4GQE - chains A and B; structure by X-ray diffraction, 1.80 A resolution.

== Chain A (and B) ==
Molecule: Nitric oxide synthase, brain
From: Rattus norvegicus
Notes: EC 1.14.13.39; chain B of this document is another copy of the same molecule, construct and numbering; everything in this record applies to it too
UniProt: P29476 (NOS1_RAT); numbering as in UniProt (aligned over 297-718)
Chain sequence (422 residues; each row starts with the number of its first residue):
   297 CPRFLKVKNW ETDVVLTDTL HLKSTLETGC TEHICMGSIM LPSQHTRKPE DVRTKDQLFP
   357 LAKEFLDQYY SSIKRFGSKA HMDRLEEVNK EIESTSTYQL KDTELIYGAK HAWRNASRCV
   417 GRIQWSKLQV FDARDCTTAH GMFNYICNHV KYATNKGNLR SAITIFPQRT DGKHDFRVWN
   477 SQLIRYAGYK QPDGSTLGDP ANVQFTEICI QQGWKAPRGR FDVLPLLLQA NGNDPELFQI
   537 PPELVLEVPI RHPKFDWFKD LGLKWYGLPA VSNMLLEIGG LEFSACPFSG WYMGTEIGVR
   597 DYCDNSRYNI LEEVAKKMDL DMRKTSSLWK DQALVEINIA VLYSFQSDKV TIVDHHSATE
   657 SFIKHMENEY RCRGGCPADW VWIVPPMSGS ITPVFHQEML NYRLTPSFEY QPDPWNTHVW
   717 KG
Disordered / not traced: 297-298, 339-349, 717-718 (chain B: 297-298, 339-347)
UniProt features mapped onto this chain:
  - binding site ((6R)-L-erythro-5,6,7,8-tetrahydrobiopterin): Ser-334, Val-677, Trp-678, Phe-691
  - binding site (heme b): Cys-415, Tyr-706
  - binding site (L-arginine): Gln-478, Trp-587, Tyr-588, Glu-592
  - mutagenesis: Tyr-588 (Y588F: No decrease in nitric-oxide synthase activity; Y588H: 50% decrease of nitric-oxide synthase activity; Y588S: 30% decrease of nitric-oxide synthase activity)
Ion coordination: Zn2+: Cys-326, Cys-331 (shared with Cys-326(B), Cys-331(B) of chain B); heme Fe near Cys-415 (its only coordinating residue here)
Small-molecule neighbours:
  - 6KJ ((5E)-5-[(N-tert-butoxycarbamimidoyl)imino]-L-norvaline): Gln-478, Trp-561, Tyr-562, Pro-565, Ala-566, Val-567, Phe-584, Ser-585, Gly-586, Trp-587, Tyr-588, Met-589, Glu-592, Ile-593, Asp-597
  - tetrahydrobiopterin (H4B), molecule 1: Trp-306, Trp-676, Phe-691, His-692, Gln-693, Glu-694
  - tetrahydrobiopterin (H4B), molecule 2: Ser-334, Met-336, Arg-596, Val-677, Trp-678
  - heme (HEM): Trp-409, Ala-412, Arg-414, Cys-415, Val-416, Gly-417, Gln-420, Leu-424, Ser-457, Met-570, Phe-584, Ser-585, Gly-586, Trp-587, Tyr-588, Met-589, Glu-592, Val-649, Trp-678, Phe-704, Tyr-706
Reported in the primary citation:
  - binding site for 6KJ: Tyr-588, Glu-592, Asp-597

== Interface between chain A and chain B ==
Contacting residue pairs (130; chain A residue first):
  Leu-301(A) with Ile-330(B), hydrophobic
  Val-303(A) with Ile-335(B), hydrophobic
  Trp-306(A) with Met-336(B), hydrophobic
  Glu-307(A) with Asn-601(B); Ser-602(B), hydrogen bond (backbone-side chain)
  His-317(A) with Ile-330(B)
  Ser-320(A) with His-329(B)
  Thr-321(A) with His-329(B)
  Leu-322(A) with His-329(B)
  Glu-323(A) with Glu-328(B)
  Thr-324(A) with Thr-327(B), hydrogen bond (side chain-backbone); Glu-328(B), hydrogen bond (backbone-backbone); His-329(B); Ile-330(B); Cys-331(B)
  Cys-326(A) with Cys-326(B), hydrophobic; Thr-327(B); Glu-328(B); Cys-331(B), hydrophobic
  Thr-327(A) with Thr-324(B), hydrogen bond (backbone-side chain); Cys-326(B)
  Glu-328(A) with Leu-322(B); Glu-323(B); Thr-324(B), hydrogen bond (backbone-backbone); Cys-326(B), hydrogen bond (backbone-backbone); Glu-328(B)
  His-329(A) with Ser-320(B); Thr-321(B); Thr-324(B); Tyr-698(B)
  Ile-330(A) with Leu-301(B), hydrophobic; His-317(B); Thr-324(B); Leu-696(B), hydrophobic; Asn-697(B); Tyr-698(B), hydrophobic
  Cys-331(A) with Cys-326(B), hydrophobic; Cys-331(B), hydrophobic; Leu-696(B); Asn-697(B), hydrogen bond (backbone-backbone)
  Met-332(A) with Leu-301(B), hydrophobic; Leu-696(B), hydrophobic
  Ser-334(A) with Trp-676(B); Glu-694(B); Met-695(B), hydrogen bond (side chain-backbone)
  Ile-335(A) with Glu-694(B); Met-695(B)
  Met-336(A) with Trp-306(B), hydrogen bond; Glu-694(B), hydrogen bond (backbone-side chain)
  Val-595(A) with Ser-686(B)
  Arg-596(A) with Ser-686(B); Phe-691(B); His-692(B)
  Asp-600(A) with His-692(B), salt bridge
  Asn-601(A) with Glu-307(B), hydrogen bond (backbone-side chain)
  Leu-607(A) with Ile-687(B), hydrophobic
  Lys-620(A) with Gln-642(B)
  Thr-621(A) with Asp-650(B), hydrogen bond; His-652(B); Ser-653(B), hydrogen bond
  Ser-622(A) with Leu-638(B); Gln-642(B), hydrogen bond; Asp-650(B)
  Ser-623(A) with Ile-635(B)
  Leu-624(A) with Asn-634(B); Ile-635(B); Leu-638(B), hydrophobic; His-651(B)
  Lys-626(A) with Ile-687(B)
  Asp-627(A) with Val-631(B); His-651(B), salt bridge; His-652(B), salt bridge; Met-683(B); Ser-684(B), hydrogen bond
  Gln-628(A) with Val-631(B); Glu-632(B), hydrogen bond; Ile-635(B)
  Val-631(A) with Asp-627(B); Gln-628(B); Val-631(B), hydrophobic
  Glu-632(A) with Gln-628(B), hydrogen bond
  Asn-634(A) with Leu-624(B)
  Ile-635(A) with Ser-623(B); Leu-624(B); Gln-628(B)
  Leu-638(A) with Ser-622(B); Leu-624(B), hydrophobic
  Gln-642(A) with Ser-622(B), hydrogen bond
  Asp-650(A) with Thr-621(B), hydrogen bond; Ser-622(B)
  His-651(A) with Leu-624(B); Asp-627(B), salt bridge
  His-652(A) with Thr-621(B); Asp-627(B), salt bridge
  Trp-676(A) with Ser-334(B); Val-677(B), hydrophobic
  Val-677(A) with Trp-676(B), hydrophobic
  Pro-682(A) with Ser-684(B); Gly-685(B), hydrogen bond (backbone-backbone); Ser-686(B), hydrogen bond (backbone-backbone)
  Met-683(A) with Asp-627(B); Ser-684(B)
  Ser-684(A) with Asp-627(B), hydrogen bond; Pro-682(B); Met-683(B); Ser-684(B)
  Gly-685(A) with Pro-682(B), hydrogen bond (backbone-backbone)
  Ser-686(A) with Val-595(B); Arg-596(B); Pro-682(B), hydrogen bond (backbone-backbone)
  Ile-687(A) with Leu-607(B), hydrophobic; Lys-626(B); Asp-627(B); Leu-630(B), hydrophobic
  Phe-691(A) with Arg-596(B)
  His-692(A) with Arg-596(B); Asp-600(B), salt bridge
  Glu-694(A) with Ser-334(B); Ile-335(B); Met-336(B), hydrogen bond (side chain-backbone)
  Met-695(A) with Ser-334(B), hydrogen bond (backbone-side chain); Ile-335(B)
  Leu-696(A) with Ile-330(B), hydrophobic; Cys-331(B); Met-332(B), hydrophobic; Ile-335(B), hydrophobic
  Asn-697(A) with Ile-330(B); Cys-331(B), hydrogen bond (backbone-backbone)
  Tyr-698(A) with His-329(B); Ile-330(B), hydrophobic
Interface residues without a listed pair, chain A (63 interface residues in all): Gly-333, Leu-337, Cys-599, Ser-602, Leu-630, Ser-653
Interface residues without a listed pair, chain B (63 interface residues in all): Val-303, Gly-333, Leu-337, Cys-599, Gln-693

== Overview ==
Chain A and chain B each contribute 63 residues to their interface; the contacts include 27 hydrogen bonds and
6 salt bridges. Polar pairs include Asp-600(A)/His-692(B), Asp-627(A)/His-651(B) and Asp-627(A)/His-652(B).
Chain A binds heme, tetrahydrobiopterin and compound 6KJ. The paper reports a binding site for 6KJ at
Tyr-588(A), Glu-592(A) and Asp-597(A).
Chain A and chain B are both Nitric oxide synthase, brain (Rattus norvegicus); the structure, Structure of rat
neuronal nitric oxide synthase heme domain in complex with
(5E)-5-[(N-tert-butoxycarbamimidoyl)imino]-L-norvaline, was determined by X-ray diffraction (same publication
as 4FVW, 4FVX, 4FVY, 4FVZ and 4FW0).
